8IQ6 - chains B and G of the 5 polymer chains in the assembly; structure by electron microscopy, 3.40 A resolution.

== Chain B ==
Molecule: Guanine nucleotide-binding protein G(I)/G(S)/G(T) subunit beta-1
Source organism: Homo sapiens
UniProt: P62873 (GBB1_HUMAN); residues 2-340 here = UniProt positions 2-340
Amino-acid sequence (358 residues; row label = number of the first residue in the row; numbers below 1 keep their minus sign (Met-17 is residue -17)):
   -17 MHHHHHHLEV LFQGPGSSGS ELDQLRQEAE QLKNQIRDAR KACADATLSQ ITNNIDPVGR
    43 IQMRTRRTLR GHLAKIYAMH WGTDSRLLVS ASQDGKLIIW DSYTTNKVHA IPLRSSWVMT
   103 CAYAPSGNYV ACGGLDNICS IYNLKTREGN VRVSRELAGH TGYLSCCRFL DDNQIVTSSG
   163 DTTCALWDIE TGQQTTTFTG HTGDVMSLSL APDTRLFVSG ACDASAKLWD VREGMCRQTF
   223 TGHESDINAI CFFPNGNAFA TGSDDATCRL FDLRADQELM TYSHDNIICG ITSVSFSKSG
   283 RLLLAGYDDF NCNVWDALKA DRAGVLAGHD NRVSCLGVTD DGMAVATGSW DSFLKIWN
Disordered / not traced: -17 to 6, 128-132
Construct notes: initiating methionine (-17); expression tag (-16 to 1)
UniProt features mapped onto this chain:
  - modified residue: Ser2 (N-acetylserine), His266 (Phosphohistidine)
  - natural variant: Leu30 (L30F: In MRD42; uncertain significance), Arg52 (R52G: In MRD42), Gly64 (G64V: In MRD42), Asp76 (D76E: In MRD42; D76G: In MRD42), Gly77 (G77S: In MRD42), Lys78 (K78R: In MRD42), Ile80 (I80N: In MRD42; I80T: In MRD42), His91 (H91R: In MRD42; uncertain significance), Ala92 (A92T: In MRD42), Pro94 (P94S: In MRD42), Leu95 (L95P: In MRD42), Arg96 (R96L: In MRD42), 5 further natural variant entries in UniProt

== Chain G ==
Molecule: Guanine nucleotide-binding protein G(I)/G(S)/G(O) subunit gamma-2
Source organism: Homo sapiens
UniProt: P59768 (GBG2_HUMAN); residue numbers follow UniProt; this construct covers 1-71
Amino-acid sequence (71 residues; numbered 1 to 71; the number before each row is that of its first residue):
     1 MASNNTASIA QARKLVEQLK MEANIDRIKV SKAAADLMAY CEAHAKEDPL LTPVPASENP
    61 FREKKFFCAI L
Disordered / not traced: 1-14, 51-71
UniProt features mapped onto this chain:
  - modified residue: Ala2 (N-acetylalanine), Cys68 (Cysteine methyl ester)
  - lipidation: Cys68 (S-geranylgeranyl cysteine)

== Interface between chain B and chain G ==
Pairs across the interface - 40 pairs, chain B then chain G:
  Ala11(B) with Leu19(G)
  Ile18(B) with Ala23(G), hydrophobic
  Cys25(B) with Arg27(G); Ile28(G), hydrogen bond (side chain-backbone); Lys29(G); Val30(G)
  Ala26(B) with Val30(G), hydrophobic
  Asp27(B) with Lys29(G); Ser31(G), hydrogen bond
  Ala28(B) with Val30(G); Ser31(G)
  Leu30(B) with Ala34(G), hydrophobic
  Ile33(B) with Met38(G)
  Thr34(B) with Met38(G)
  Ile37(B) with Met38(G), hydrophobic
  Cys218(B) with Gln18(G)
  Arg219(B) with Glu22(G)
  Gln220(B) with Ile25(G)
  Pro236(B) with Tyr40(G)
  Asn237(B) with Leu37(G); Tyr40(G)
  Arg256(B) with Arg27(G); Ile28(G), hydrogen bond (backbone-backbone); Asp36(G), salt bridge
  Ala257(B) with Ile28(G)
  Leu261(B) with Val30(G), hydrophobic
  Ser279(B) with Asp48(G), hydrogen bond
  Lys280(B) with Glu47(G); Asp48(G)
  Ser281(B) with Tyr40(G); Cys41(G); His44(G); Asp48(G), hydrogen bond
  Leu300(B) with Cys41(G), hydrophobic
  Asp323(B) with Pro49(G)
  Gly324(B) with Pro49(G); Leu50(G)
  Met325(B) with Pro49(G), hydrophobic
  Val327(B) with Leu50(G), hydrophobic
  Asn340(B) with Leu50(G)
Interface residues without a listed pair, chain B (38 interface residues in all): Leu14, Ala21, Arg22, Ile43, Thr221, Phe235, Leu252, Asp258, Gly282, Arg283, Leu284
Interface residues without a listed pair, chain G (25 interface residues in all): Asp26, Lys32, Ala33, Ala45

== In short ==
The interface between chain B and chain G involves 38 residues on one side and 25 on the other; the contacts
include 5 hydrogen bonds and 1 salt bridge. Among the polar pairs are Arg256(B)-Asp36(G), Cys25(B)-Ile28(G)
and Asp27(B)-Ser31(G).
Chain B is Guanine nucleotide-binding protein G(I)/G(S)/G(T) subunit beta-1 and chain G is Guanine
nucleotide-binding protein G(I)/G(S)/G(O) subunit gamma-2, both from Homo sapiens; the structure, Cryo-EM
structure of Latanoprost-bound prostaglandin-F2-alpha receptor-miniGq-Nb35 complex, was determined by electron
microscopy, deposited together with 8IQ4.
